3G4S - chains 0 and A of the 31 polymer chains in the assembly; structure by X-ray diffraction, 3.20 A resolution.

[Chain 0]
Molecule: 23S ribosomal RNA
From: Haloarcula marismortui
Sequence (2923 nucleotides; each row starts with the number of its first residue):
     1 GUUGGCUACUAUGCCAGCUGGUGGAUUGCUCGGCUCAGGCGCUGAUGAAG
    51 GACGUGCCAAGCUGCGAUAAGCUGUGGGGAGCCGCACGGAGGCGAAGAAC
   101 CACAGAUUUCCGAAUGAGAAUCUCUCUAACAAUUGCUUCGCGCAAUGAGG
   151 AACCCCGAGAACUGAAACAUCUCAGUAUCGGGAGGAACAGAAAACGCAAC
   201 GUGAUGUCGUUAGUAACCGCGAGUGAACGCGAUACAGCCCAAACCGAAGC
   251 CCUCACGGGCAAUGUGGUGUCAGGGCUACCUCUCAUCAGCCGACCGUCUU
   301 CACGAAGUCUCUUGGAAUAGAGCGUGAUACAGGGUGACAACCCCGUACUG
   351 AAGACCAGUACGCUGUGCGGUAGUGCCAGAGUAGCGGGGGUUGGAUAUCC
   401 CUCGCGAAUAACGCAGGCAUCGACUGCGAAGGCUAAACACAACCUGAGAC
   451 CGAUAGUGAACAAGUAGUGUGAACGAACGCUGCAAAGUACCCUCAGAAGG
   501 GAGGCGAAAUAGAGCAUGAAAUCAGUUGGCGAUCGAGCGACAGGGCAUAC
   551 AAGGUCCCUUGACGAAUGACCGAGACGCGAGUCUCCAGUAAGACUCACGG
   601 GAAGCCGAUGUUCUGUCGUACGUUUUGAAAAACGAGCCAGGGAGUGUGUC
   651 UGUAUGGCAAGUCUAACCGGAGUAUCCGGGGAGGCACAGGGAAACCGACA
   701 UGGCCGCAGGGCUUUGCCCGAGGGCCGCCGUCUUCAAGGGCGGGGAGCCA
   751 UGUGGACACGACCCGAAUCCGGACGAUCUACGCAUGGACAAGAUGAAGCG
   801 UGCCGAAAGGCACGUGGAAGUCUGUUAGAGUUGGUGUCCUACAAUACCCU
   851 CUCGUGAUCUAUGUGUAGGGGUGAAAGGCCCAUCGAGUCCGGCAACAGCU
   901 GGUUCCAAUCGAAACAUGUCGAAGCAUGACCUCCGCCGAGGUAGUCUGUG
   951 AGGUAGAGCGACCGAUUGGUGUGUCCGCCUCCGAGAGGAGUCGGCACACC
  1001 UGUCAAACUCCAAACUUACAGACGCUGUUUGACGCGGGGAUUCCGGUGCG
  1051 CGGGGUAAGCCUGUGUACCAGGAGGGGAACAACCCAGAGAUAGGUUAAGG
  1101 UCCCCAAGUGUGGAUUAAGUGUAAUCCUCUGAAGGUGGUCUCGAGCCCUA
  1151 GACAGCCGGGAGGUGAGCUUAGAAGCAGCUACCCUCUAAGAAAAGCGUAA
  1201 CAGCUUACCGGCCGAGGUUUGAGGCGCCCAAAAUGAUCGGGACUCAAAUC
  1251 CACCACCGAGACCUGUCCGUACCACUCAUACUGGUAAUCGAGUAGAUUGG
  1301 CGCUCUAAUUGGAUGGAAGCAGGGGCGAGAGCUCCUGUGGACCGAUUAGU
  1351 GACGAAAAUCCUGGCCAUAGUAGCAGCGAUAGUCGGGUGAGAACCCCGAC
  1401 GGCCUAAUGGAUAAGGGUUCCUCAGCACUGCUGAUCAGCUGAGGGUUAGC
  1451 CGGUCCUAAGUCUCACCGCAACUCGACUGAGACGAAAUGGGAAACAGGUU
  1501 AAUAUUCCUGUGCCAUCAUGCAGUGAAAGUUGACGCCCUGGGGUCGAUCA
  1551 CGCCGGGCAUUCGCCCGGUCGAACCGUCCAACUCCGUGGAAGCCGUAAUG
  1601 GCAGGAAGCGGACGAACGGCGGCAUAGGGAAACGUGAUUCAACCUGGGGC
  1651 CCAUGAAAAGACGAGCAUGAUGUCCGUACCGAGAACCGACACAGGUGUCC
  1701 AUGGCGGCGAAAGCCAAGGCCUGUCGGGAGCAACCAACGUUAGGGAAUUC
  1751 GGCAAGUUAGUCCCGUACCUUCGGAAGAAGGGAUGCCUGCUCCGGAACGG
  1801 AGCAGGUCGCAGUGACUCGGAAGCUCGGACUGUCUAGUAACAACAUAGGU
  1851 GACCGCAAAUCCGCAAGGACUCGUACGGUCACUGAAUCCUGCCCAGUGCA
  1901 GGUAUCUGAACACCUCGUACAAGAGGACGAAGGACCUGUCAACGGCGGGG
  1951 GUAACUAUGACCCUCUUAAGGUAGCGUAGUACCUUGCCGCAUCAGUAGCG
  2001 GCUUGCAUGAAUGGAUUAACCAGAGCUUCACUGUCCCAACGUUGGGCCCG
  2051 GUGAACUGUACAUUCCAGUGCGGAGUCUGGAGACACCCAGGGGGAAGCGA
  2101 AGACCCUAUGGAGCUUUACUGCAGGCUGUCGCUGAGACGUGGUCGCCGAU
  2151 GUGCAGCAUAGGUAGGAGUCGUUACAGAGGUACCCGCGCUAGCGGGCCAC
  2201 CCAGACAACAGUGAAAUACUACCCGUCGGUGACUGCGACUCUCACUCCGG
  2251 GAGGAGGACACCGAUAGCCGGGCAGUUUGACUGGGGCGGUACGCGCUCGA
  2301 AAAGAUAUCGAGCGCGCCCUAUGGUCAUCUCAGCCGGGACAGAGACCCGG
  2351 CGAAGAGUGCAAGAGCAAAAGAUGACUUGACAGUGUUCUUCCCAACGAGG
  2401 AACGCUGACGCGAAAGCGUGGUCUAGCGAACCAAUUAGCCUGCUUGAUGC
  2451 GGGCAAUUGAUGACAGAAAAGCUACCCUAGGGAUAACAGAGUCGUCACUC
  2501 GCAAGAGCACAUAUCGACCGAGUGGCUUGCUACCUCGAUGUCGGUUCCCU
  2551 CCAUCCUGCCCGUGCAGAAGCGGGCAAGGGUGAGGUUGUUCGCCUAUUAA
  2601 AGGAGGUCGUGAGCUGGGUUUAGACCGUCGUGAGACAGGUCGGCUGCUAU
  2651 CUACUGGGUGUGUAAUGGUGUCUGACAAGAACGACCGUAUAGUACGAGAG
  2701 GAACUACGGUUGGUGGCCACUGGUGUACCGGUUGUUCGAGAGAGCACGUG
  2751 CCGGGUAGCCACGCCACACGGGGUAAGAGCUGAACGCAUCUAAGCUCGAA
  2801 ACCCACUUGGAAAAGAGACACCGCCGAGGUCCCGCGUACAAGACGCGGUC
  2851 GAUAGACUCGGGGUGUGCGCGUCGAGGUAACGAGACGUUAAGCCCACGAG
  2901 CACUAACAGACCAAAGCCAUCAU
Not modelled in the structure: 1-9, 126-127, 715, 971-998, 1560, 1952-1963, 2137-2236, 2339-2343, 2665-2666, 2915-2923
Modified positions: 1MA (6-hydro-1-methyladenosine-5'-monophosphate) at position 628, OMU (o2'-methyluridine 5'-monophosphate) at position 2587, OMG (o2'-methylguanosine-5'-monophosphate) at position 2588, UR3 (3-methyluridine-5'-monophoshate) at position 2619, PSU (pseudouridine-5'-monophosphate) at position 2621
Ion coordination: Na+ site 1: U12 (shared with 1 residue of chain R); Mg2+ site 1 near G28 (its only coordinating residue here); Na+ site 2: C40, C443; Na+ site 3: G56, A59, G61; Sr2+ site 1 near A86 (its only coordinating residue here); Mg2+ site 2 near U115 (its only coordinating residue here); Na+ site 4: C141, G142; Na+ site 5: U146, G147; Mg2+ site 3: C162, U2276; Na+ site 6: A165, A166; Mg2+ site 4: A167, C168; Na+ site 7: U170, C218, G219, G221; 1 more K+ sites not listed; 69 more Mg2+ sites not listed; 56 more Na+ sites not listed; 34 more Sr2+ sites not listed
Residues lining bound ligands: tiamulin (MUL): G2102, A2103, C2104, A2486, C2487, A2538, U2539, G2540, U2541, U2620

[Chain A]
Molecule: 50S ribosomal protein L2P
From: Haloarcula marismortui
UniProtKB: P20276 (RL2_HALMA); residues 1-237 here correspond to UniProt positions 2-238 (UniProt number = residue number + 1)
Chain sequence (237 residues; each row starts with the number of its first residue):
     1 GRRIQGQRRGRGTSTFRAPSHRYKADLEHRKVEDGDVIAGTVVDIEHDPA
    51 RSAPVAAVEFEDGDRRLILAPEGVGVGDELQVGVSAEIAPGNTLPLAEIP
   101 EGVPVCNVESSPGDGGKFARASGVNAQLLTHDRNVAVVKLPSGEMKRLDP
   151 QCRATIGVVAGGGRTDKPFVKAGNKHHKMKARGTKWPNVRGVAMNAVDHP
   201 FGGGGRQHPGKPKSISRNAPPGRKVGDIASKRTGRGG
Ion coordination: Mg2+ site 1: Leu-27 (shared with G1873(0) of chain 0); Mg2+ site 2: Asn-188 (shared with A1845(0), U1846(0), G1884(0) of chain 0); Sr2+: Phe-201, His-208; Mg2+ site 3: Gln-207 (shared with U1883(0), U2012(0) of chain 0)

[Chain 0 / chain A interface]
Residue-residue contacts (255):
  C781(0) / Thr-15(A)  hydrogen bond to the sugar
  C781(0) / Lys-185(A)  sugar contact
  G782(0) / Ser-14(A)  hydrogen bond to the sugar
  G782(0) / Thr-15(A)  sugar contact
  C783(0) / Ser-14(A)  sugar contact
  C783(0) / His-21(A)  hydrogen bond to the phosphate
  C783(0) / Lys-180(A)  phosphate contact
  A784(0) / His-21(A)  salt bridge to the phosphate
  A784(0) / Arg-22(A)  salt bridge to the phosphate
  G820(0) / Lys-171(A)  salt bridge to the phosphate
  G820(0) / Ala-172(A)  hydrogen bond to the base
  G820(0) / Gly-173(A)  hydrogen bond to the base
  A857(0) / Ala-172(A)  base contact
  A857(0) / Gly-173(A)  phosphate contact
  A857(0) / His-176(A)  sugar contact
  A857(0) / His-177(A)  salt bridge to the phosphate
  A857(0) / Trp-186(A)  base contact
  U858(0) / His-176(A)  salt bridge to the phosphate
  U866(0) / Arg-11(A)  hydrogen bond to the sugar
  U866(0) / Thr-13(A)  sugar contact
  A867(0) / Arg-11(A)  salt bridge to the phosphate
  G870(0) / Arg-3(A)  salt bridge to the phosphate
  G871(0) / Arg-2(A)  hydrogen bond to the base
  G871(0) / Arg-3(A)  salt bridge to the phosphate
  G871(0) / Arg-8(A)  salt bridge to the phosphate
  G871(0) / Arg-11(A)  hydrogen bond to the phosphate
  U872(0) / Arg-2(A)  hydrogen bond to the base
  U872(0) / Arg-8(A)  hydrogen bond to the base
  U872(0) / Thr-13(A)  hydrogen bond to the phosphate
  U872(0) / Phe-16(A)  phosphate contact
  G873(0) / Arg-2(A)  base contact
  G873(0) / Arg-8(A)  hydrogen bond to the base
  G873(0) / Thr-15(A)  phosphate contact
  G873(0) / Lys-185(A)  salt bridge to the phosphate
  G873(0) / Asp-198(A)  hydrogen bond to the base
  A874(0) / Lys-185(A)  salt bridge to the phosphate
  A874(0) / Pro-187(A)  sugar contact
  A874(0) / Val-189(A)  sugar contact
  A875(0) / Gln-5(A)  base contact
  A875(0) / Val-189(A)  base contact
  A875(0) / Ala-193(A)  hydrogen bond to the sugar
  A875(0) / Met-194(A)  base contact
  A875(0) / Asp-198(A)  base contact
  A876(0) / Asn-195(A)  base contact
  G877(0) / Asn-195(A)  hydrogen bond to the sugar
  G877(0) / Val-197(A)  base contact
  G878(0) / Arg-2(A)  hydrogen bond to the base
  C879(0) / Arg-2(A)  base contact
  A886(0) / Gly-1(A)  hydrogen bond to the base
  A886(0) / Arg-2(A)  base contact
  G1460(0) / Arg-17(A)  salt bridge to the phosphate
  C1652(0) / Ser-52(A)  phosphate contact
  C1652(0) / Arg-164(A)  hydrogen bond to the base
  C1652(0) / Thr-165(A)  base contact
  C1652(0) / Lys-167(A)  hydrogen bond to the base
  C1652(0) / Phe-169(A)  stacking on the base
  C1652(0) / Lys-178(A)  hydrogen bond to the base
  A1653(0) / His-47(A)  salt bridge to the phosphate
  A1653(0) / Ser-52(A)  hydrogen bond to the phosphate
  A1653(0) / His-177(A)  stacking on the base
  U1654(0) / Arg-22(A)  salt bridge to the phosphate
  U1654(0) / Lys-24(A)  sugar contact
  U1654(0) / His-47(A)  stacking on the base
  U1654(0) / Pro-49(A)  phosphate contact
  C1844(0) / Val-189(A)  phosphate contact
  C1844(0) / Arg-190(A)  salt bridge to the phosphate
  C1844(0) / Gln-207(A)  hydrogen bond to the phosphate
  A1845(0) / Pro-187(A)  phosphate contact
  A1845(0) / Asn-188(A)  phosphate contact
  A1845(0) / Val-189(A)  phosphate contact
  A1845(0) / Arg-190(A)  salt bridge to the phosphate
  U1846(0) / Ala-172(A)  sugar contact
  U1846(0) / Trp-186(A)  sugar contact
  U1846(0) / Pro-187(A)  phosphate contact
  U1846(0) / Asn-188(A)  hydrogen bond to the phosphate
  A1847(0) / Phe-169(A)  hydrogen bond to the phosphate
  A1847(0) / Val-170(A)  hydrogen bond to the sugar
  A1847(0) / Lys-175(A)  salt bridge to the phosphate
  A1847(0) / Trp-186(A)  phosphate contact
  G1848(0) / Pro-168(A)  phosphate contact
  G1848(0) / Phe-169(A)  hydrogen bond to the phosphate
  U1850(0) / Arg-235(A)  hydrogen bond to the phosphate
  G1851(0) / Asp-227(A)  base contact
  G1851(0) / Thr-233(A)  sugar contact
  G1851(0) / Gly-234(A)  sugar contact
  G1851(0) / Arg-235(A)  salt bridge to the phosphate
  A1852(0) / Asp-227(A)  sugar contact
  A1852(0) / Ile-228(A)  hydrogen bond to the sugar
  A1852(0) / Ser-230(A)  phosphate contact
  A1852(0) / Lys-231(A)  phosphate contact
  A1852(0) / Arg-232(A)  sugar contact
  C1853(0) / Arg-217(A)  hydrogen bond to the sugar
  C1853(0) / Ile-228(A)  sugar contact
  C1853(0) / Ala-229(A)  sugar contact
  C1853(0) / Ser-230(A)  phosphate contact
  C1853(0) / Lys-231(A)  salt bridge to the phosphate
  C1854(0) / Lys-231(A)  salt bridge to the phosphate
  G1855(0) / Phe-118(A)  base contact
  G1855(0) / Leu-140(A)  base contact
  G1855(0) / Pro-141(A)  base contact
  G1855(0) / Ser-142(A)  hydrogen bond to the base
  G1855(0) / Glu-144(A)  hydrogen bond to the sugar
  G1855(0) / Lys-146(A)  hydrogen bond to the phosphate
  C1856(0) / Ser-110(A)  phosphate contact
  C1856(0) / Lys-117(A)  sugar contact
  C1856(0) / Lys-146(A)  salt bridge to the phosphate
  A1857(0) / Ser-110(A)  hydrogen bond to the phosphate
  A1857(0) / Lys-117(A)  phosphate contact
  A1859(0) / Arg-217(A)  hydrogen bond to the phosphate
  U1860(0) / Arg-9(A)  hydrogen bond to the base
  U1860(0) / Arg-217(A)  salt bridge to the phosphate
  U1860(0) / Lys-224(A)  salt bridge to the phosphate
  C1861(0) / Gly-6(A)  hydrogen bond to the sugar
  C1861(0) / Gln-7(A)  hydrogen bond to the sugar
  C1861(0) / Gly-10(A)  hydrogen bond to the sugar
  C1861(0) / Pro-221(A)  phosphate contact
  C1861(0) / Lys-224(A)  phosphate contact
  C1862(0) / Arg-3(A)  phosphate contact
  C1862(0) / Gln-7(A)  hydrogen bond to the phosphate
  C1862(0) / Gly-10(A)  sugar contact
  C1862(0) / Arg-11(A)  sugar contact
  C1862(0) / Pro-221(A)  phosphate contact
  G1863(0) / Arg-3(A)  salt bridge to the phosphate
  G1868(0) / Gly-10(A)  hydrogen bond to the base
  A1869(0) / Arg-9(A)  base contact
  A1869(0) / Gly-10(A)  sugar contact
  A1869(0) / Gly-12(A)  sugar contact
  A1869(0) / Arg-17(A)  phosphate contact
  C1870(0) / Phe-16(A)  sugar contact
  C1870(0) / Arg-17(A)  phosphate contact
  C1870(0) / Ala-18(A)  hydrogen bond to the phosphate
  C1870(0) / Gly-183(A)  phosphate contact
  U1871(0) / Ala-18(A)  phosphate contact
  U1871(0) / Gly-183(A)  hydrogen bond to the phosphate
  C1872(0) / Ser-20(A)  hydrogen bond to the phosphate
  C1872(0) / Tyr-23(A)  phosphate contact
  C1872(0) / Lys-24(A)  base contact
  C1872(0) / Ala-25(A)  hydrogen bond to the sugar
  C1872(0) / Asp-26(A)  hydrogen bond to the base
  C1872(0) / Ala-50(A)  sugar contact
  G1873(0) / Asp-26(A)  phosphate contact
  G1873(0) / Ala-50(A)  sugar contact
  G1873(0) / Arg-51(A)  phosphate contact
  G1873(0) / Arg-120(A)  salt bridge to the phosphate
  U1874(0) / Arg-51(A)  salt bridge to the phosphate
  U1874(0) / Lys-117(A)  hydrogen bond to the sugar
  U1874(0) / Phe-118(A)  sugar contact
  U1874(0) / Ala-119(A)  hydrogen bond to the sugar
  U1874(0) / Arg-120(A)  salt bridge to the phosphate
  U1874(0) / Ala-121(A)  phosphate contact
  A1875(0) / Ala-119(A)  hydrogen bond to the phosphate
  A1875(0) / Arg-120(A)  hydrogen bond to the phosphate
  A1875(0) / Ala-121(A)  hydrogen bond to the phosphate
  A1875(0) / Val-124(A)  phosphate contact
  A1875(0) / Pro-141(A)  phosphate contact
  A1875(0) / Ser-142(A)  hydrogen bond to the sugar
  C1876(0) / Ala-121(A)  sugar contact
  C1876(0) / Ser-122(A)  hydrogen bond to the sugar
  C1876(0) / Gly-123(A)  hydrogen bond to the base
  C1876(0) / Val-124(A)  base contact
  C1876(0) / Pro-141(A)  phosphate contact
  C1876(0) / Gly-162(A)  base contact
  C1876(0) / Gly-163(A)  hydrogen bond to the base
  C1876(0) / Arg-164(A)  hydrogen bond to the phosphate
  C1876(0) / Thr-165(A)  hydrogen bond to the sugar
  G1877(0) / Arg-164(A)  salt bridge to the phosphate
  U1879(0) / Arg-9(A)  hydrogen bond to the phosphate
  U1879(0) / Gly-183(A)  phosphate contact
  U1879(0) / Thr-184(A)  phosphate contact
  C1880(0) / Gly-6(A)  phosphate contact
  C1880(0) / Arg-9(A)  salt bridge to the phosphate
  C1880(0) / Val-225(A)  sugar contact
  C1880(0) / Gly-226(A)  hydrogen bond to the sugar
  C1880(0) / Ile-228(A)  sugar contact
  A1881(0) / His-199(A)  salt bridge to the phosphate
  A1881(0) / Phe-201(A)  phosphate contact
  A1881(0) / Lys-213(A)  sugar contact
  A1881(0) / Val-225(A)  phosphate contact
  A1881(0) / Gly-226(A)  hydrogen bond to the sugar
  C1882(0) / Arg-190(A)  phosphate contact
  C1882(0) / Gly-191(A)  hydrogen bond to the phosphate
  C1882(0) / Val-192(A)  hydrogen bond to the phosphate
  C1882(0) / Phe-201(A)  phosphate contact
  C1882(0) / Lys-213(A)  hydrogen bond to the sugar
  U1883(0) / Arg-190(A)  salt bridge to the phosphate
  G1884(0) / Arg-190(A)  base contact
  G1898(0) / Pro-212(A)  sugar contact
  G1898(0) / Ser-214(A)  hydrogen bond to the sugar
  C1899(0) / Ser-214(A)  sugar contact
  C1899(0) / Ile-215(A)  phosphate contact
  C1899(0) / Ser-216(A)  sugar contact
  C1899(0) / Ala-229(A)  sugar contact
  C1899(0) / Ser-230(A)  hydrogen bond to the sugar
  A1900(0) / Ser-216(A)  phosphate contact
  A1900(0) / Arg-217(A)  hydrogen bond to the phosphate
  A1900(0) / Ala-229(A)  sugar contact
  A1900(0) / Ser-230(A)  sugar contact
  A1900(0) / Lys-231(A)  sugar contact
  G1938(0) / Lys-231(A)  hydrogen bond to the base
  U1939(0) / Arg-232(A)  hydrogen bond to the phosphate
  U1939(0) / Thr-233(A)  hydrogen bond to the sugar
  U1939(0) / Gly-237(A)  phosphate contact
  C1940(0) / Arg-232(A)  salt bridge to the phosphate
  C1940(0) / Thr-233(A)  sugar contact
  C1940(0) / Gly-236(A)  phosphate contact
  A1941(0) / Gly-234(A)  phosphate contact
  A1941(0) / Arg-235(A)  base contact
  A1942(0) / Pro-212(A)  sugar contact
  A1942(0) / Lys-213(A)  hydrogen bond to the sugar
  A1942(0) / Asp-227(A)  sugar contact
  A1942(0) / Thr-233(A)  hydrogen bond to the sugar
  A1942(0) / Gly-234(A)  hydrogen bond to the phosphate
  C1943(0) / Pro-209(A)  sugar contact
  C1943(0) / Gly-210(A)  sugar contact
  C1943(0) / Lys-211(A)  sugar contact
  C1943(0) / Pro-212(A)  sugar contact
  C1943(0) / Lys-213(A)  salt bridge to the phosphate
  G1944(0) / His-208(A)  salt bridge to the phosphate
  G1944(0) / Pro-209(A)  phosphate contact
  U2012(0) / Gln-207(A)  hydrogen bond to the sugar
  C2114(0) / Gly-1(A)  hydrogen bond to the phosphate
  C2114(0) / Ala-196(A)  sugar contact
  C2114(0) / Val-197(A)  phosphate contact
  U2115(0) / Ala-196(A)  phosphate contact
  U2116(0) / Lys-211(A)  phosphate contact
  A2123(0) / Pro-220(A)  base contact
  G2124(0) / Asn-218(A)  base contact
  G2125(0) / Asn-218(A)  hydrogen bond to the sugar
  C2126(0) / Asn-218(A)  sugar contact
  C2248(0) / Pro-112(A)  sugar contact
  G2249(0) / Lys-31(A)  phosphate contact
  G2249(0) / Gly-113(A)  sugar contact
  G2250(0) / Lys-31(A)  salt bridge to the phosphate
  A2255(0) / Asp-149(A)  sugar contact
  G2270(0) / Arg-223(A)  hydrogen bond to the sugar
  G2271(0) / Arg-223(A)  salt bridge to the phosphate
  G2272(0) / Lys-211(A)  salt bridge to the phosphate
  G2272(0) / Pro-220(A)  base contact
  G2272(0) / Pro-221(A)  sugar contact
  G2272(0) / Gly-222(A)  sugar contact
  G2272(0) / Arg-223(A)  salt bridge to the phosphate
  C2273(0) / Gly-1(A)  hydrogen bond to the phosphate
  C2625(0) / Gly-205(A)  phosphate contact
  C2625(0) / Gln-207(A)  phosphate contact
  C2626(0) / Arg-206(A)  phosphate contact
  C2629(0) / Arg-206(A)  base contact
  G2630(0) / Arg-206(A)  hydrogen bond to the base
  G2630(0) / His-208(A)  base contact
  G2632(0) / His-208(A)  phosphate contact
  G2632(0) / Gly-210(A)  sugar contact
  A2633(0) / Gly-203(A)  phosphate contact
  A2633(0) / Gly-204(A)  hydrogen bond to the phosphate
  G2634(0) / Gly-203(A)  phosphate contact
  G2634(0) / Gly-204(A)  hydrogen bond to the phosphate
  G2634(0) / Gly-205(A)  hydrogen bond to the base
Other interface residues (no listed pair), chain 0 (102 interface residues in all): A819, G865, A1459, G1655, A1843, G1878, G2013, U2117, G2254, A2274, U2631
Other interface residues (no listed pair), chain A (124 interface residues in all): Ile-4, Leu-27, Val-32, Ser-111, Asn-174, Ala-181, Arg-182, Pro-200, Gly-202

[Summary]
The interface between chain 0 and chain A involves 102 residues on one side and 124 on the other; the contacts
include 80 hydrogen bonds, 38 salt bridges and 3 aromatic stacking contacts. Polar pairs include
G820(0)/Ala-172(A), G820(0)/Gly-173(A) and G871(0)/Arg-2(A). Bound to chain 0: tiamulin.
Chain 0 is 23S ribosomal RNA and chain A is 50S ribosomal protein L2P, both from Haloarcula marismortui; the
structure, Co-crystal structure of Tiamulin bound to the large ribosomal subunit, was determined by X-ray
diffraction together with 3G6E and 3G71 from the same study.
